7ARC - chains V and r of the 16 polymer chains in the assembly; structure by electron microscopy, 2.88 A resolution.

== Chain V ==
Molecule: B13
Organism: Polytomella sp. Pringsheim 198.80
Sequence (159 residues; row label = number of the first residue in the row):
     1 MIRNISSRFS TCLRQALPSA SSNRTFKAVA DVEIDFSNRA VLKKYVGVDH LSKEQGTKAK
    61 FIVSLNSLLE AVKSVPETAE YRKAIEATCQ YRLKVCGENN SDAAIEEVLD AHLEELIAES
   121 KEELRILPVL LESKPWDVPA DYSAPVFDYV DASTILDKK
Not modelled in the structure: 1-25

== Chain r ==
Molecule: B14.5a
Organism: Polytomella sp. Pringsheim 198.80
Sequence (121 residues; each row starts with the number of its first residue):
     1 MSGILKTVQS IFYSVGLKEP WKMTGIRSLP DFEYYLPFGL TYRGISPGNQ PIKAVVPHDV
    61 PKLVYDIKYF ARDYRRNNSY TVRSVDSKTP FDYSKVFGSA PLKPADVKTV RIPEVMPHRG
   121 C
Not modelled in the structure: 1-60, 121

== Chain V / chain r interface ==
Pairs across the interface - 50 pairs, chain V then chain r:
  Glu80(V) - Phe91(r)
  Glu80(V) - Tyr93(r)  hydrogen bond
  Ala84(V) - Tyr93(r)  hydrogen bond (backbone-side chain)
  Thr88(V) - Phe97(r)
  Tyr91(V) - Phe97(r)  hydrophobic
  Tyr91(V) - Ala100(r)
  Tyr91(V) - Pro101(r)  hydrogen bond (side chain-backbone)
  Lys94(V) - Leu102(r)
  Val95(V) - Leu102(r)  hydrophobic
  Glu98(V) - Lys103(r)
  Asn99(V) - Leu102(r)  hydrogen bond (side chain-backbone)
  Asn99(V) - Lys103(r)
  Asn99(V) - Pro104(r)
  Val108(V) - Pro101(r)
  Val108(V) - Lys103(r)
  Val108(V) - Pro104(r)
  Val138(V) - Ser87(r)
  Ala140(V) - Lys88(r)  hydrogen bond (backbone-side chain)
  Asp141(V) - Lys88(r)
  Tyr142(V) - Asp86(r)
  Tyr142(V) - Lys88(r)  hydrogen bond (backbone-side chain)
  Ser143(V) - Ser84(r)  hydrogen bond
  Ser143(V) - Val85(r)
  Ala144(V) - Ser84(r)
  Ala144(V) - Val85(r)  hydrogen bond (backbone-backbone)
  Pro145(V) - Arg83(r)
  Val146(V) - Val82(r)
  Val146(V) - Arg83(r)  hydrogen bond (backbone-backbone)
  Val146(V) - Val85(r)  hydrophobic
  Phe147(V) - Thr81(r)
  Phe147(V) - Val82(r)  hydrophobic
  Asp148(V) - Tyr80(r)
  Asp148(V) - Thr81(r)  hydrogen bond (backbone-backbone)
  Asp148(V) - Arg83(r)  salt bridge
  Tyr149(V) - Asn78(r)  hydrogen bond
  Tyr149(V) - Ser79(r)
  Tyr149(V) - Tyr80(r)  hydrophobic
  Val150(V) - Asn78(r)
  Val150(V) - Ser79(r)  hydrogen bond (backbone-backbone)
  Asp151(V) - Asn78(r)
  Ala152(V) - Tyr74(r)
  Ala152(V) - Asn77(r)
  Ala152(V) - Asn78(r)  hydrogen bond (backbone-side chain)
  Ser153(V) - Tyr74(r)
  Ile155(V) - Asn77(r)
  Leu156(V) - Ala71(r)
  Leu156(V) - Asp73(r)
  Leu156(V) - Tyr74(r)  hydrophobic
  Leu156(V) - Asn77(r)
  Asp157(V) - Tyr74(r)  hydrogen bond
Also at the interface, not in a pair above, chain V (30 interface residues in all): Lys83, Ala87, Pro139
Also at the interface, not in a pair above, chain r (26 interface residues in all): Phe70, Arg72, Val107

== Summary ==
30 residues of chain V and 26 residues of chain r are in contact; the contacts include 14 hydrogen bonds and 1
salt bridge. Polar pairs include Asp148(V)-Arg83(r), Glu80(V)-Tyr93(r) and Ala84(V)-Tyr93(r).
Here chain V is B13 and chain r is B14.5a, both from Polytomella sp. Pringsheim 198.80. Entry 7ARC (Cryo-EM
structure of Polytomella Complex-I (peripheral arm)) was determined by electron microscopy, deposited together
with 7AQQ, 7AQR, 7AQW, 7AR7, 7AR8, 7AR9, 7ARB and 7ARD.
